6GIY - chains B and C of the 9 polymer chains in the assembly; structure by electron microscopy, 4.30 A resolution (low resolution: residue-level contacts below are approximate; hydrogen-bond / salt-bridge calls are withheld).

# Chain B
Protein: TssF
Source organism: Escherichia coli
UniProt: B7LFT7 (B7LFT7_ECO55); numbering as in UniProt (aligned over 1-587)
Sequence (587 residues; each row starts with the number of its first residue):
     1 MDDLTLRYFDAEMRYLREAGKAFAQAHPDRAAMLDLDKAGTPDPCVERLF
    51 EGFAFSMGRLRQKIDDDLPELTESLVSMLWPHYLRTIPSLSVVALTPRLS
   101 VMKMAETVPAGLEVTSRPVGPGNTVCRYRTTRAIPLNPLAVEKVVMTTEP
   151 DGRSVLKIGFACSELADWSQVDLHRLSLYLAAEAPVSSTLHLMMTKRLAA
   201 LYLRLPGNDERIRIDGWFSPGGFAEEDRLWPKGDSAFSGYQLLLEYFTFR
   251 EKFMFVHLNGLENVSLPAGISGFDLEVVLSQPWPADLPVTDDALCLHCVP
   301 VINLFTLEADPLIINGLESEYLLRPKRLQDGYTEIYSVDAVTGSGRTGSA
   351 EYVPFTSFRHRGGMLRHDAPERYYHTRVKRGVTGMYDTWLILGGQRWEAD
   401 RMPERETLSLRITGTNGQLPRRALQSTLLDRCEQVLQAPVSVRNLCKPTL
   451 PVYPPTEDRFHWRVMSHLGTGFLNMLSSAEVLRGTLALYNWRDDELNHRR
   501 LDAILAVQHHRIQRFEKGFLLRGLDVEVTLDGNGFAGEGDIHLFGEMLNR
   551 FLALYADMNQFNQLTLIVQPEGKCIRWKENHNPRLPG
Unresolved in the structure: 1-3, 587

# Chain C
Protein: TssG
Source organism: Escherichia coli
UniProt: B7LFT6 (B7LFT6_ECO55); residues 1-366 here = UniProt positions 1-366
Sequence (366 residues; numbered 1 to 366; the number before each row is that of its first residue):
     1 MHPVERKSQSAPARLITRYRKQLPYINFYRFCQLLEQSQPDQPPIGSGWQ
    51 ARQEAVRFCPYPGMGFPASEIKDAVIPEESHLPPIVHVTFMGLYGVTSPL
   101 PAHYISDIAQQREGHEAAADFLDIFSHRLITQYYRIWRKYSYPATFEAGG
   151 QDKTSQYLLGLARLGIPGCAQNIATPVSRFLALLPLMLLPGRTAEGLTSL
   201 VTLLAPGTQARVWHHDRRRIPLKTPLTMRVHHPVSLKSRPVMGDHATDVN
   251 GQVLLQLSTQTGSEVQGWLPGGHLYSDLLALLHVYLGSRLDVRLQLCVER
   301 SLLPDARLSCRPAAGSPQLGRTAVMRTQAKIATSAARVMTISLGRYQRVQ
   351 EHYQRKETQENGDYRW
Unresolved in the structure: 1-7, 358-366
What the authors report for this chain:
  - mutagenesis - P240A, L255A: unchanged expression

# Chain B / chain C interface
Contacting residue pairs - 79 pairs, chain B then chain C:
  A11(B) - Q50(C)
  E12(B) - W49(C)
  Y15(B) - W49(C)
  Y15(B) - Q50(C)
  Y15(B) - A51(C)
  Y15(B) - Q53(C)
  Y15(B) - R128(C)
  E18(B) - A51(C)
  E18(B) - E54(C)
  A19(B) - I124(C)
  A22(B) - E54(C)
  F23(B) - I124(C)
  H27(B) - S80(C)
  H27(B) - L82(C)
  P28(B) - A117(C)
  P28(B) - D120(C)
  A32(B) - D107(C)
  M33(B) - F121(C)
  L36(B) - D107(C)
  V46(B) - H103(C)
  A54(B) - R128(C)
  Q62(B) - W49(C)
  Q62(B) - Q132(C)
  D65(B) - I136(C)
  L68(B) - Y140(C)
  E70(B) - L159(C)
  T72(B) - R163(C)
  L198(B) - R355(C)
  L198(B) - K356(C)
  F255(B) - R355(C)
  F255(B) - E357(C)
  H257(B) - K356(C)
  H257(B) - E357(C)
  N259(B) - E357(C)
  R459(B) - L159(C)
  F460(B) - P167(C)
  R463(B) - L159(C)
  R463(B) - A162(C)
  R463(B) - R163(C)
  V464(B) - P167(C)
  S466(B) - A162(C)
  H467(B) - G165(C)
  F472(B) - L164(C)
  N474(B) - L286(C)
  N474(B) - S288(C)
  M475(B) - H283(C)
  M475(B) - S342(C)
  E480(B) - G168(C)
  E480(B) - C169(C)
  E480(B) - Q171(C)
  R483(B) - G168(C)
  Q508(B) - Y346(C)
  H509(B) - Y346(C)
  H510(B) - L343(C)
  H510(B) - G344(C)
  H510(B) - R345(C)
  H510(B) - Y346(C)
  R511(B) - S288(C)
  R511(B) - L343(C)
  R511(B) - G344(C)
  E516(B) - R239(C)
  K517(B) - N250(C)
  G518(B) - D248(C)
  L520(B) - R289(C)
  G523(B) - Y346(C)
  L524(B) - Y346(C)
  D525(B) - Y346(C)
  M547(B) - Q354(C)
  T565(B) - Q350(C)
  I567(B) - R348(C)
  K573(B) - R348(C)
  K573(B) - V349(C)
  K573(B) - E351(C)
  K573(B) - H352(C)
  C574(B) - Q350(C)
  I575(B) - Q350(C)
  I575(B) - H352(C)
  I575(B) - Y353(C)
  R576(B) - Q354(C)
Other interface residues (no listed pair), chain B (62 interface residues in all): L16, D29, F50, S477, F515, F544, N559, Q560, G572, K578
Other interface residues (no listed pair), chain C (55 interface residues in all): R52, I108, F125, K223, A246, L282, G287

# In short
62 residues of chain B and 55 residues of chain C are in contact. The paper reports that P240A and L255A of
chain C leave expression unchanged.
Chain B is TssF and chain C is TssG, both from Escherichia coli; the structure, The baseplate complex from the
type VI secretion system, was determined by electron microscopy together with 6GJ1 and 6GJ3 from the same
study.
